Entry 4QHM (X-ray diffraction, 3.23 A resolution); this record covers chains A and B.

Chain A:
Protein: I3 heavy chain
Source organism: Homo sapiens
Notes: fragment: Fab
Chain sequence (232 residues; each row starts with the number of its first residue; a row labelled like 82A-82C holds insertion residues (82A, then the next letters in order)):
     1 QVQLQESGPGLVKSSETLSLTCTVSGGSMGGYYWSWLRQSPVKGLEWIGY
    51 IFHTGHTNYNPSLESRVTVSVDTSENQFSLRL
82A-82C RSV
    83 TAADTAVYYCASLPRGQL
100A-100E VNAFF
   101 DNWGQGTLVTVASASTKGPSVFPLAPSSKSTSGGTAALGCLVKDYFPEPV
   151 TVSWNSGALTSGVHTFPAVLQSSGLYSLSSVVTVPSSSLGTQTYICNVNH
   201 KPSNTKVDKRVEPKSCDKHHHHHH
Unresolved in the structure: 128-133, 216-224
Disulfide bonds: Cys22-Cys92, Cys140-Cys196

Chain B:
Protein: I2 light chain
Source organism: Homo sapiens
Notes: fragment: Fab
Chain sequence (213 residues; row label = number of the first residue in the row; note: 1 number in that range is skipped by the numbering (no residue carries it; nothing is unmodelled there)):
     1 SYELTQPPS
    11 VSVSPGQTATITCSGDKVASKNVCWYQVKPGQSPEVVMYENYKRPSGIPD
    61 RFSGSKSGSTATLTIRGTQATDEADYYCQVWDSFS
   95A T
    96 FVFGSGTQVTV
  106A L
   107 GQPKAAPSVTLFPPSSEELQANKATLVCLISDFYPGAVTVAWKADSSPVK
   157 AGVETTTPSKQSNNKYAASSYLSLTPEQWKSHRSYSCQVTHEGSTVEKTV
   207 APTECS
Unresolved in the structure: 1, 210-212
Disulfide bonds: Cys23-Cys88, Cys134-Cys193

Interface between chain A and chain B:
Residue-residue contacts (69; chain A residue first):
  Leu37(A) with Phe98(B), hydrophobic
  Gln39(A) with Val38(B); Tyr87(B)
  Ser40(A) with Tyr87(B)
  Lys43(A) with Glu3(B)
  Gly44(A) with Glu3(B)
  Leu45(A) with Tyr87(B); Phe98(B)
  Trp47(A) with Ser95(B); Thr95A(B); Phe98(B), hydrophobic
  Tyr50(A) with Thr95A(B)
  Asn58(A) with Thr95A(B), hydrogen bond
  Pro61(A) with Phe94(B), hydrophobic
  Tyr91(A) with Val38(B); Pro44(B)
  Leu95(A) with Phe96(B), hydrophobic
  Leu100(A) with Trp91(B); Thr95A(B); Phe96(B), hydrophobic
  Val100A(A) with Trp91(B)
  Asn100B(A) with Asn32(B), hydrogen bond; Glu50(B)
  Ala100C(A) with Gln89(B), hydrogen bond (backbone-side chain)
  Phe100D(A) with Tyr36(B); Val46(B), hydrophobic; Tyr49(B), hydrophobic
  Phe100E(A) with Tyr36(B), hydrogen bond (backbone-side chain); Val46(B); Gln89(B); Phe96(B), hydrophobic; Phe98(B), hydrophobic
  Trp103(A) with Tyr36(B), hydrophobic; Ser43(B), hydrogen bond (backbone-side chain); Pro44(B)
  Gly104(A) with Ser43(B), hydrogen bond (backbone-side chain); Pro44(B)
  Gln105(A) with Gln42(B); Ser43(B)
  Phe122(A) with Ser121(B); Glu123(B); Glu124(B)
  Pro123(A) with Ser121(B); Glu123(B)
  Leu124(A) with Phe118(B), hydrophobic
  Ala125(A) with Phe118(B)
  Ala137(A) with Phe118(B)
  Leu138(A) with Phe118(B), hydrophobic
  Leu141(A) with Val133(B), hydrophobic
  His164(A) with Gln167(B), hydrogen bond; Ala173(B)
  Phe166(A) with Leu135(B), hydrophobic; Ile136(B); Ala173(B), hydrophobic; Ala174(B)
  Pro167(A) with Thr162(B); Ser165(B); Ser175(B)
  Ala168(A) with Thr162(B)
  Val169(A) with Glu160(B); Thr162(B); Tyr177(B), hydrophobic
  Gln171(A) with Glu160(B)
  Leu178(A) with Tyr177(B)
  Ser179(A) with Val133(B); Tyr177(B), hydrogen bond
  Val181(A) with Phe118(B), hydrophobic; Leu135(B), hydrophobic
  Lys209(A) with Glu123(B), salt bridge
Other interface residues (no listed pair), chain A (45 interface residues in all): Val42, Glu46, Val121, Gly139, Lys143, Ser177, Lys214
Other interface residues (no listed pair), chain B (41 interface residues in all): Lys31, Cys34, Lys39, Thr116, Ser122, Thr131, Ser137, Thr161

Summary:
The interface between chain A and chain B involves 45 residues on one side and 41 on the other; the contacts
include 8 hydrogen bonds and 1 salt bridge. Polar contacts include Lys209(A)-Glu123(B), Asn58(A)-Thr95A(B) and
Asn100B(A)-Asn32(B).
Chain A is I3 heavy chain and chain B is I2 light chain, both from Homo sapiens; the structure, I3.1 (unbound)
from CH103 Lineage, was determined by X-ray diffraction (same publication as 4QHN).
